PDB entry 5OD3 | X-ray diffraction, 1.83 A resolution | chains A and D of the 4 polymer chains in the assembly

# Chain A (and D)
Molecule: Alcohol dehydrogenase
Source organism: Rhodococcus sp. M8
Notes: chain D of this document is another copy of the same molecule, construct and numbering; everything in this record applies to it too
UniProt: A0A1Q8I6M1 (A0A1Q8I6M1_9NOCA); residues 1-345 here = UniProt positions 1-345
Amino-acid sequence (352 residues; row label = number of the first residue in the row):
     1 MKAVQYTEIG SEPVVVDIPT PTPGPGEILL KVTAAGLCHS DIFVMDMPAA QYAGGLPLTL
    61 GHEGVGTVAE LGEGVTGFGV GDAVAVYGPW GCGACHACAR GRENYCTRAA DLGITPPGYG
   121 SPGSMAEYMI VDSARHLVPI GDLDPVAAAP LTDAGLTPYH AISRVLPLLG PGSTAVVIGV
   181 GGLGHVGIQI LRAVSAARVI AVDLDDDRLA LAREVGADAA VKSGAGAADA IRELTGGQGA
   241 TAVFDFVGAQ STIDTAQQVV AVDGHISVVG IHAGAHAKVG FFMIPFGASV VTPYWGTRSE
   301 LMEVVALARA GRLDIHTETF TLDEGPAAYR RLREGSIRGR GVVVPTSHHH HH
Unresolved in the structure: 347-352 (chain D: 346-352)
Differences from the reference sequence: engineered mutation Gly-54 (Tyr in A0A1Q8I6M1), Tyr-119 (Leu in A0A1Q8I6M1); expression tag (346-352)
Bound ions: Zn2+ site 1: Cys-38, His-62, Asp-153; Zn2+ site 2: Cys-92, Cys-95, Cys-98, Cys-106
Residues lining bound ligands: NAD (nicotinamide-adenine-dinucleotide): Cys-38, His-39, Ser-40, Asp-153, Thr-157, Ile-178, Gly-179, Val-180, Gly-181, Gly-182, Leu-183, Gly-184, Val-202, Asp-203, Leu-204, Asp-205, Arg-208, Ser-223, Phe-246, Val-247, Ser-251, Thr-252, Val-269, Gly-270, Ile-271, Pro-293, Tyr-294, Trp-295, Leu-332, Gly-339, Arg-340
From the paper describing this entry:
  - conformationally variable residues: Tyr-119
  - mutagenesis - Y54G/L119Y: increased catalytic activity on 1-phenylpropane-(1R,2S)-diol

# Interface between chain A and chain D
Contacting residue pairs - 67 pairs, chain A then chain D:
  Phe-43(A) / Phe-282(D)  hydrophobic
  Gln-51(A) / Phe-282(D)
  Arg-102(A) / Asp-263(D)  salt bridge
  Tyr-105(A) / Val-262(D)  hydrophobic
  Tyr-105(A) / Asp-263(D)
  Tyr-105(A) / Phe-286(D)
  Tyr-105(A) / Gly-287(D)
  Arg-164(A) / Asp-263(D)  salt bridge
  Arg-164(A) / Gly-287(D)  hydrogen bond (side chain-backbone)
  Val-262(A) / Tyr-105(D)  hydrophobic
  Asp-263(A) / Arg-102(D)  salt bridge
  Asp-263(A) / Tyr-105(D)
  Asp-263(A) / Arg-164(D)  salt bridge
  Val-268(A) / Phe-281(D)
  Val-269(A) / Phe-281(D)
  Gly-270(A) / Phe-281(D)
  Ile-271(A) / Phe-281(D)  hydrophobic
  Ala-275(A) / Gly-280(D)
  His-276(A) / Lys-278(D)
  His-276(A) / Val-279(D)
  His-276(A) / Gly-280(D)
  His-276(A) / Met-283(D)
  Ala-277(A) / Ala-277(D)
  Ala-277(A) / Lys-278(D)
  Ala-277(A) / Val-279(D)  hydrogen bond (backbone-backbone)
  Lys-278(A) / His-276(D)
  Lys-278(A) / Ala-277(D)
  Val-279(A) / His-276(D)
  Val-279(A) / Ala-277(D)  hydrogen bond (backbone-backbone)
  Val-279(A) / Val-279(D)  hydrophobic
  Val-279(A) / Val-290(D)  hydrophobic
  Gly-280(A) / Ala-275(D)
  Gly-280(A) / His-276(D)
  Gly-280(A) / Thr-292(D)
  Phe-281(A) / Val-268(D)
  Phe-281(A) / Val-269(D)
  Phe-281(A) / Gly-270(D)
  Phe-281(A) / Ile-271(D)  hydrophobic
  Phe-281(A) / Thr-292(D)
  Phe-281(A) / Pro-293(D)
  Phe-282(A) / Phe-43(D)  hydrophobic
  Phe-282(A) / Gln-51(D)
  Met-283(A) / His-276(D)
  Ile-284(A) / Thr-292(D)
  Pro-285(A) / Thr-292(D)
  Phe-286(A) / Thr-292(D)
  Phe-286(A) / Tyr-294(D)  hydrophobic
  Gly-287(A) / Tyr-105(D)
  Gly-287(A) / Arg-164(D)  hydrogen bond (backbone-side chain)
  Gly-287(A) / Val-291(D)
  Gly-287(A) / Thr-292(D)  hydrogen bond (backbone-backbone)
  Ala-288(A) / Val-291(D)
  Ser-289(A) / Val-290(D)
  Ser-289(A) / Val-291(D)
  Val-290(A) / Val-279(D)  hydrophobic
  Val-290(A) / Ser-289(D)
  Val-290(A) / Val-290(D)  hydrogen bond (backbone-backbone)
  Val-291(A) / Gly-287(D)
  Val-291(A) / Ala-288(D)
  Val-291(A) / Ser-289(D)
  Thr-292(A) / Gly-280(D)
  Thr-292(A) / Phe-281(D)
  Thr-292(A) / Pro-285(D)
  Thr-292(A) / Phe-286(D)
  Thr-292(A) / Gly-287(D)  hydrogen bond (backbone-backbone)
  Pro-293(A) / Phe-281(D)
  Tyr-294(A) / Phe-286(D)  hydrophobic
Also at the interface, not in a pair above, chain A (35 interface residues in all): Met-47, Thr-107, Gln-238, Gly-274
Also at the interface, not in a pair above, chain D (35 interface residues in all): Met-47, Thr-107, Gln-238, Gly-274, Ile-284

# Summary
The chain A/chain D interface involves 35 residues from each chain, with 7 hydrogen bonds and 4 salt bridges.
Polar contacts include Arg-102(A)/Asp-263(D), Arg-164(A)/Asp-263(D) and Arg-164(A)/Gly-287(D). Chain A binds
NAD. The Zn2+ site 1 is built by Cys-38(A), His-62(A) and Asp-153(A). From the paper: Y54G/L119Y of chain A
increase catalytic activity on 1-phenylpropane-(1R,2S)-diol; conformational variability at Tyr-119(A).
Chain A and chain D are both Alcohol dehydrogenase (Rhodococcus sp. M8); the structure, Crystal structure of
R. ruber ADH-A, mutant Y54G, L119Y, was determined by X-ray diffraction, deposited together with 6FG0.
